1Q51 - chains B and F of the 6 polymer chains in the assembly; structure by X-ray diffraction, 2.30 A resolution.

[Chain B (and F)]
Molecule: menB
From: Mycobacterium tuberculosis
Notes: EC 4.1.3.36; chain F of this document is another copy of the same molecule, construct and numbering; everything in this record applies to it too
UniProtKB: O06414 (O06414_MYCTU); numbering as in UniProt (aligned over 1-314)
Amino-acid sequence (314 residues; numbered 1 to 314; the number before each row is that of its first residue):
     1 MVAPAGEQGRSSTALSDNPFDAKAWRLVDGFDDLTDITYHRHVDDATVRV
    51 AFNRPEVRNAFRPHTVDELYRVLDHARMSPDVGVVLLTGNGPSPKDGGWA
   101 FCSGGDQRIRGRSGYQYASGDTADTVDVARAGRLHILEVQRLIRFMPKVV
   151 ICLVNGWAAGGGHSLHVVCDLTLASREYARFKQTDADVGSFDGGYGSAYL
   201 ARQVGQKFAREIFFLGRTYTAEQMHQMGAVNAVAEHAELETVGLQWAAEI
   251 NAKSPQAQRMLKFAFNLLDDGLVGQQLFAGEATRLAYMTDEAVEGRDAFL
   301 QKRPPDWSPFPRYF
Unresolved in the structure: 1-17, 108-124 (chain F: 1-17, 108-133)
Residues lining bound ligands: acetoacetyl-coenzyme A (CAA): Glu56, Val57, Arg58, Ala60, Phe61, Lys95, Ser103, Gly104, Gly105, Asp106, Gln107, Ile136, Trp157, Ala159, Gly160, Gly161, Lys182, Thr184, Asp185, Val188

[How chain B and chain F interact]
Contacting residue pairs (75; chain B residue first):
  Arg77(B) - Glu138(F)  salt bridge
  Gln107(B) - Arg296(F)
  Val126(B) - Pro80(F)
  Ala129(B) - Pro80(F)  hydrophobic
  Arg130(B) - Met78(F)
  Gly132(B) - Arg284(F)  hydrogen bond (backbone-side chain)
  Arg133(B) - Arg77(F)
  Leu134(B) - Gly280(F)
  Leu134(B) - Glu281(F)
  Leu134(B) - Arg284(F)
  Leu137(B) - Gln276(F)  hydrogen bond (backbone-side chain)
  Leu137(B) - Gly280(F)
  Glu138(B) - Arg77(F)  salt bridge
  Gln140(B) - Gln276(F)  hydrogen bond
  Arg141(B) - Phe145(F)
  Arg141(B) - Val273(F)
  Arg141(B) - Gln276(F)  hydrogen bond
  Arg141(B) - Leu277(F)
  Phe145(B) - Arg141(F)
  Phe145(B) - Val273(F)  hydrophobic
  Asp187(B) - Gly295(F)
  Asp187(B) - Trp307(F)
  Val188(B) - Ala292(F)
  Val188(B) - Gly295(F)
  Val188(B) - Arg296(F)
  Gly189(B) - Ala292(F)
  Phe191(B) - Ala282(F)
  Phe191(B) - Thr283(F)  hydrogen bond (backbone-side chain)
  Phe191(B) - Ala286(F)  hydrophobic
  Gly193(B) - Gln275(F)  hydrogen bond (backbone-side chain)
  Gly193(B) - Ala279(F)
  Gly194(B) - Gln276(F)
  Tyr195(B) - Leu272(F)  hydrophobic
  Tyr195(B) - Val273(F)
  Tyr195(B) - Gln276(F)
  Ala198(B) - Leu272(F)  hydrophobic
  Ala198(B) - Gln275(F)
  Tyr199(B) - Leu272(F)  hydrophobic
  Asp269(B) - Gly271(F)
  Asp269(B) - Leu272(F)  hydrogen bond (backbone-backbone)
  Asp270(B) - Asp270(F)
  Asp270(B) - Leu272(F)
  Asp270(B) - Val273(F)
  Gly271(B) - Asp269(F)
  Gly271(B) - Gly271(F)
  Leu272(B) - Tyr195(F)  hydrophobic
  Leu272(B) - Ala198(F)  hydrophobic
  Leu272(B) - Tyr199(F)  hydrophobic
  Leu272(B) - Asp269(F)  hydrogen bond (backbone-backbone)
  Leu272(B) - Asp270(F)
  Val273(B) - Phe145(F)  hydrophobic
  Val273(B) - Tyr195(F)
  Val273(B) - Val273(F)  hydrophobic
  Gln275(B) - Gly193(F)  hydrogen bond (side chain-backbone)
  Gln275(B) - Ala198(F)
  Gln276(B) - Leu137(F)  hydrogen bond (side chain-backbone)
  Gln276(B) - Gln140(F)  hydrogen bond
  Gln276(B) - Arg141(F)  hydrogen bond
  Gln276(B) - Tyr195(F)
  Leu277(B) - Arg141(F)
  Ala279(B) - Gly193(F)
  Gly280(B) - Leu134(F)
  Gly280(B) - Leu137(F)
  Ala282(B) - Phe191(F)
  Thr283(B) - Ser190(F)
  Thr283(B) - Phe191(F)  hydrogen bond (side chain-backbone)
  Arg284(B) - Leu134(F)
  Ala286(B) - Phe191(F)  hydrophobic
  Ala292(B) - Val188(F)
  Ala292(B) - Gly189(F)
  Gly295(B) - Val188(F)
  Arg296(B) - Gln107(F)
  Arg296(B) - Val188(F)
  Phe299(B) - Val188(F)  hydrophobic
  Trp307(B) - Asp187(F)
Also at the interface, not in a pair above, chain B (48 interface residues in all): Arg144, Ala186, Ser190, Arg202, Glu281, Leu300, Pro305
Also at the interface, not in a pair above, chain F (43 interface residues in all): Arg144, Gly194, Arg202, Phe299, Pro305

[In short]
48 residues of chain B and 43 residues of chain F are in contact, with 13 hydrogen bonds and 2 salt bridges.
Among the polar pairs are Arg77(B)-Glu138(F), Gly132(B)-Arg284(F) and Leu137(B)-Gln276(F). Chain B binds
acetoacetyl-coenzyme A.
Both chains are menB (Mycobacterium tuberculosis). Entry 1Q51 (Crystal Structure of Mycobacterium tuberculosis
MenB in Complex with Acetoacetyl-Coenzyme A, a Key Enzyme in Vitamin ...) was determined by X-ray diffraction
together with 1Q52 from the same study.
